PDB entry 8VQN | X-ray diffraction, 2.21 A resolution | chains A and B

== Chain A ==
Molecule: Hemagglutinin HA1 chain
Source organism: Influenza A virus (A/Puerto Rico/8/1934(H1N1))
UniProt: P03452 (HEMA_I34A1); the construct lacks a stretch of the UniProt sequence, so the offset changes along the chain: 11-54 = UniProt 18-61; 55-83 = UniProt 63-91; 84-95 = UniProt 93-104; 96-125 = UniProt 106-135; 2 more segments
Amino-acid sequence (322 residues; numbered 11 to 325 plus 7 insertion-coded residues; the number before each row is that of its first residue; a row labelled like 125A-125C holds insertion residues (125A, then the next letters in order)):
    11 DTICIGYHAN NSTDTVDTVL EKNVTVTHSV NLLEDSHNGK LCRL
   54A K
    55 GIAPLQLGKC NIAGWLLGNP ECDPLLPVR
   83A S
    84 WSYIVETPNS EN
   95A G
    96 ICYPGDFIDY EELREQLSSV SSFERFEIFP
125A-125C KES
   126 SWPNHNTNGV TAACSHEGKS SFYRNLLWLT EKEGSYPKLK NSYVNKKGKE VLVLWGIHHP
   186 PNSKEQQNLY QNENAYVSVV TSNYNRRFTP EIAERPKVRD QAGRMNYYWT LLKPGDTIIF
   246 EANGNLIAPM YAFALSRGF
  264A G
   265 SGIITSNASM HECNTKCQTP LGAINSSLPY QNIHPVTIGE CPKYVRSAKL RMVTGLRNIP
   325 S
UniProt features mapped onto this chain:
  - glycosylation (N-linked (GlcNAc...) asparagine): Asn-20, Asn-21, Asn-33, Asn-271, Asn-289
Disulfides: Cys-52/Cys-277, Cys-64/Cys-76, Cys-97/Cys-139, Cys-281/Cys-305
Covalent attachments: N-acetylglucosamine (NAG) linked to Asn-33
Small-molecule neighbours: A1ADV ((S~1~S,3R)-N-{3-chloro-4-[(2S)-2-phenylmorpholine-4-carbonyl]phenyl}-3-(dimethylamino)pyrrolidine-1-sulfonimidoyl fluoride): His-18, His-38, Val-40, Leu-42, Ser-291, Leu-292, Thr-318, Gly-319

== Chain B ==
Molecule: Hemagglutinin HA2 chain
Source organism: Influenza A virus (A/Puerto Rico/8/1934(H1N1))
UniProt: P03452 (HEMA_I34A1); residues 1-222 here correspond to UniProt positions 344-565 (UniProt number = residue number + 343)
Amino-acid sequence (222 residues; row label = number of the first residue in the row):
     1 GLFGAIAGFI EGGWTGMIDG WYGYHHQNEQ GSGYAADQKS TQNAINGITN KVNTVIEKMN
    61 IQFTAVGKEF NKLEKRMENL NKKVDDGFLD IWTYNAELLV LLENERTLDF HDSNVKNLYE
   121 KVKSQLKNNA KEIGNGCFEF YHKCDNECME SVRNGTYDYP KYSEESKLNR EKVDGVKLES
   181 MGIYQILAIY STVASSLVLL VSLGAISFWM CSNGSLQCRI CI
Not modelled in the structure: 172-222
UniProt features mapped onto this chain:
  - lipidation (S-palmitoyl cysteine): Cys-211, Cys-218, Cys-221
  - glycosylation: Asn-154 (N-linked (GlcNAc...) asparagine)
Disulfides: Cys-144/Cys-148
Covalent attachments: N-acetylglucosamine (NAG) linked to Asn-154
Small-molecule neighbours: A1ADV ((S~1~S,3R)-N-{3-chloro-4-[(2S)-2-phenylmorpholine-4-carbonyl]phenyl}-3-(dimethylamino)pyrrolidine-1-sulfonimidoyl fluoride): Ile-18, Asp-19, Gly-20, Trp-21, Ile-45, Ile-48, Thr-49, Val-52, Asn-53, Ile-56

== Interface between chain A and chain B ==
Cross-chain cystine bridges: Cys-14(A)/Cys-137(B)
Residue-residue contacts (124):
  Asp-11(A) with Gln-27(B); Asn-28(B); Glu-29(B); Glu-139(B); Phe-140(B), hydrogen bond (backbone-backbone); Lys-143(B); Cys-144(B), hydrogen bond (side chain-backbone)
  Thr-12(A) with His-26(B); Gln-27(B), hydrogen bond (backbone-backbone); Phe-138(B); Glu-139(B); Met-149(B)
  Ile-13(A) with His-25(B); Cys-137(B); Phe-138(B), hydrogen bond (backbone-backbone); Phe-140(B), hydrophobic; Met-149(B), hydrophobic; Val-152(B), hydrophobic
  Cys-14(A) with Trp-14(B); Gly-23(B); Tyr-24(B); His-25(B), hydrogen bond (backbone-backbone); Gly-136(B); Cys-137(B), disulfide
  Ile-15(A) with Ile-10(B); Trp-14(B); Gly-23(B); Tyr-24(B), hydrophobic; Val-122(B), hydrophobic; Gly-136(B), hydrogen bond (backbone-backbone)
  Gly-16(A) with Trp-14(B); Met-17(B); Tyr-22(B); Gly-23(B), hydrogen bond (backbone-backbone)
  Tyr-17(A) with Ile-6(B); Ala-7(B), hydrogen bond (side chain-backbone); Ile-10(B), hydrogen bond (side chain-backbone); Glu-11(B), hydrogen bond (side chain-backbone); Gly-12(B); Gly-13(B); Trp-14(B), hydrogen bond (backbone-backbone); Met-17(B); Trp-21(B)
  His-18(A) with Trp-14(B); Met-17(B), hydrogen bond (side chain-backbone); Gly-20(B); Trp-21(B), hydrogen bond (backbone-backbone)
  Ala-19(A) with Gly-13(B); Trp-14(B), hydrogen bond (backbone-backbone); Thr-15(B)
  Val-26(A) with Asn-104(B)
  Asp-27(A) with Leu-101(B); Asn-104(B), hydrogen bond (backbone-side chain)
  Thr-28(A) with Leu-101(B); Asn-104(B); Glu-105(B)
  Val-29(A) with Leu-101(B); Leu-102(B), hydrophobic; Glu-105(B), hydrogen bond (backbone-side chain)
  Leu-30(A) with Glu-105(B), hydrogen bond (backbone-side chain)
  His-38(A) with Trp-21(B), hydrogen bond
  Leu-42(A) with Val-55(B), hydrophobic
  Glu-106(A) with Glu-69(B); Phe-70(B); Asn-71(B)
  Arg-109(A) with Glu-69(B), salt bridge
  Glu-110(A) with Lys-68(B)
  Gly-264A(A) with Thr-64(B), hydrogen bond (backbone-side chain)
  Ser-265(A) with Thr-64(B)
  Ile-267(A) with Val-66(B)
  Pro-293(A) with Ile-56(B)
  Tyr-294(A) with Met-59(B); Ala-96(B), hydrophobic
  Pro-299(A) with Ala-65(B)
  Val-300(A) with Ala-65(B)
  Thr-301(A) with Gln-62(B); Phe-63(B); Thr-64(B); Ala-65(B), hydrogen bond (backbone-backbone)
  Ile-302(A) with Thr-64(B); Val-66(B), hydrophobic
  Gly-303(A) with Gln-62(B); Phe-63(B); Thr-64(B), hydrogen bond (backbone-side chain)
  Glu-304(A) with Ile-61(B); Gln-62(B)
  Cys-305(A) with Gln-62(B), hydrogen bond (backbone-backbone)
  Pro-306(A) with Gln-62(B)
  Lys-307(A) with Met-59(B); Gln-62(B), hydrogen bond; Trp-92(B)
  Tyr-308(A) with Leu-89(B)
  Val-309(A) with Leu-89(B), hydrophobic; Trp-92(B); Thr-93(B)
  Arg-310(A) with Asp-86(B); Leu-89(B); Asp-90(B), salt bridge; Thr-93(B), hydrogen bond (backbone-side chain)
  Ser-311(A) with Thr-93(B); Glu-97(B), hydrogen bond
  Leu-314(A) with Ala-96(B); Glu-97(B)
  Arg-315(A) with Val-100(B); Asn-104(B), hydrogen bond (backbone-side chain)
  Met-316(A) with Val-52(B), hydrophobic; Val-55(B), hydrophobic; Asn-104(B)
  Val-317(A) with Asn-104(B), hydrogen bond (backbone-side chain); Thr-107(B); Leu-108(B), hydrophobic
  Thr-318(A) with Trp-21(B); Ile-48(B); His-111(B), hydrogen bond (backbone-side chain)
  Gly-319(A) with Trp-21(B); His-111(B), hydrogen bond (backbone-side chain)
  Leu-320(A) with Trp-21(B); His-111(B)
  Arg-321(A) with Leu-108(B)
  Ile-323(A) with Ala-7(B), hydrophobic; Glu-11(B); Gly-12(B); Gly-13(B), hydrogen bond (backbone-backbone)
  Pro-324(A) with Thr-15(B)
Also at the interface, not in a pair above, chain A (55 interface residues in all): Asn-20, Val-34, Val-36, Thr-37, Val-40, Tyr-105, Gly-266, Ile-268
Also at the interface, not in a pair above, chain B (70 interface residues in all): Ala-5, Ile-18, Leu-99, Glu-103, Val-115, Leu-118, Tyr-119, Leu-126, Asn-135, His-142, Arg-153

== Overview ==
The interface between chain A and chain B involves 55 residues on one side and 70 on the other; the contacts
include 1 disulfide bond, 30 hydrogen bonds and 2 salt bridges. Among the polar pairs are
Arg-109(A)/Glu-69(B), Arg-310(A)/Asp-90(B) and Asp-11(A)/Cys-144(B).
Chain A is Hemagglutinin HA1 chain and chain B is Hemagglutinin HA2 chain, both from Influenza A virus
(A/Puerto Rico/8/1934(H1N1)); the structure, Crystal structure of the A/Puerto Rico/8/1934 (H1N1) influenza
virus hemagglutinin in complex with small molecule 6R, was determined by X-ray diffraction, deposited together
with 8SD2, 8SD4, 8VQL, 8VQM and 8VQQ.
